Entry 7X7N (electron microscopy, 4.47 A resolution (low resolution: residue-level contacts below are approximate; hydrogen-bond / salt-bridge calls are withheld)); this record covers chains C and F of the 9 polymer chains in the assembly.

Chain C:
Protein: Spike glycoprotein
Source organism: Severe acute respiratory syndrome coronavirus 2
UniProt: P0DTC2 (SPIKE_SARS2); residues 1-1208 here = UniProt positions 1-1208
Chain sequence (1288 residues; each row starts with the number of its first residue):
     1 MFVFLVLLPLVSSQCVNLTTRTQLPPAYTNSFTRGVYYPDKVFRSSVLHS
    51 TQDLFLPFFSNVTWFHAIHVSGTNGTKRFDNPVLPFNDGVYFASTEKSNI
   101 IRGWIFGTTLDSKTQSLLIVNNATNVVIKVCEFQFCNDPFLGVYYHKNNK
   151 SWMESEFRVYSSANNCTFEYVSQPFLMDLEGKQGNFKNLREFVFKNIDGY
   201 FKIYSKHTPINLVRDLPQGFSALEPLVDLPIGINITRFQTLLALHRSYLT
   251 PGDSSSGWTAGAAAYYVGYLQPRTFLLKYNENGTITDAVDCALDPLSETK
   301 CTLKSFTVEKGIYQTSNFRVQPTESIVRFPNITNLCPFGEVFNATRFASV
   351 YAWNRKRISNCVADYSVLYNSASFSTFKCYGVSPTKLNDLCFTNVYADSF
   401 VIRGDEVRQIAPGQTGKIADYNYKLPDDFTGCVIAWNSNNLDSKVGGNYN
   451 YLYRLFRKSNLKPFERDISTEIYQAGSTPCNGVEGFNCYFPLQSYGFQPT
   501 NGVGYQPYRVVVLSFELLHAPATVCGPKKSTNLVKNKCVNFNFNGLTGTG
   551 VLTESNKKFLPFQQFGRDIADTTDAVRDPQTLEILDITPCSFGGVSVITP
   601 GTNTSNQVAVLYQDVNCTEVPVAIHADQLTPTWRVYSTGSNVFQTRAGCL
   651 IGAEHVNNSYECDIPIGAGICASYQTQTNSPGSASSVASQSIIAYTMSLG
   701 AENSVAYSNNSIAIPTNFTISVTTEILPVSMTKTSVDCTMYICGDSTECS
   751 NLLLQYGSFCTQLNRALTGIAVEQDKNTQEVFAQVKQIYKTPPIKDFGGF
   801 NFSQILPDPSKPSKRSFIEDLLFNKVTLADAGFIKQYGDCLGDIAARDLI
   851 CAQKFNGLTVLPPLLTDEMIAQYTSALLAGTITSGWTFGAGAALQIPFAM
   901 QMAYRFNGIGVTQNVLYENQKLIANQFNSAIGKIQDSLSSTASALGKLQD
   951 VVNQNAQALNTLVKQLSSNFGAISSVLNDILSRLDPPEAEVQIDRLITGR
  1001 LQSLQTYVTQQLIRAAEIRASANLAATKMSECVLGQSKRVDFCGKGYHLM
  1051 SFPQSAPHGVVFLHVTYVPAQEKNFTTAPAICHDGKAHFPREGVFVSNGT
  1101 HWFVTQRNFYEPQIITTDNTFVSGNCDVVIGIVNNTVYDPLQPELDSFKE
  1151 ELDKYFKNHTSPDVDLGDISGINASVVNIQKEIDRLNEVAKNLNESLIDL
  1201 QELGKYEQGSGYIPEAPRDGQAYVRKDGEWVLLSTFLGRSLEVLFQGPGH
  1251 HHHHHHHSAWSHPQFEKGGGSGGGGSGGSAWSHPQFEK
Not modelled in the structure: 1-25, 67-78, 142-152, 178-185, 247-260, 629-637, 676-689, 829-851, 1150-1288
Sequence notes: engineered mutation G682 (Arg in P0DTC2), S683 (Arg in P0DTC2), S685 (Arg in P0DTC2), P986 (Lys in P0DTC2), P987 (Val in P0DTC2); expression tag (1209-1288)
Cystine bridges: C131-C166, C291-C301, C336-C361, C379-C432, C391-C525, C480-C488, C538-C590, C617-C649, C662-C671, C738-C760, C743-C749, C1032-C1043, C1082-C1126
Glycans and other covalent adducts: N-acetylglucosamine (NAG) linked to N61, N165, N234, N282, N331, N343, N603, N616, N657, N709, N801, N1074, N1098
UniProt features mapped onto this chain:
  - region: N280 to C301 (Putative superantigen), R403 to D405 (Integrin-binding motif), N448 to F456 (Immunodominant HLA epitope recognized by the CD8+), P681, A684 (Putative superantigen), S816 to Y837 (Fusion peptide 1), K835 to F855 (Fusion peptide 2), D1163 to E1202 (Heptad repeat 2)
  - site: R815, S816 (Cleavage)
  - glycosylation: N17 (N-linked (GlcNAc...) (complex) asparagine), N61 (N-linked (GlcNAc...) (hybrid) asparagine), N74 (N-linked (GlcNAc...) (complex) asparagine), N122 (N-linked (GlcNAc...) (hybrid) asparagine), N149 (N-linked (GlcNAc...) (complex) asparagine), N165 (N-linked (GlcNAc...) (complex) asparagine), N234 (N-linked (GlcNAc...) (high mannose) asparagine), N282 (N-linked (GlcNAc...) (complex) asparagine), T323 (O-linked (GalNAc) threonine), S325 (O-linked (HexNAc...) serine), N331 (N-linked (GlcNAc...) (complex) asparagine), N343 (N-linked (GlcNAc...) (complex) asparagine), N603 (N-linked (GlcNAc...) (hybrid) asparagine), N616 (N-linked (GlcNAc...) (complex) asparagine), N657 (N-linked (GlcNAc...) (complex) asparagine), T676 (O-linked (GlcNAc...) threonine), T678 (O-linked (GlcNAc...) threonine), N709 (N-linked (GlcNAc...) (high mannose) asparagine), N717 (N-linked (GlcNAc...) (hybrid) asparagine), N801 (N-linked (GlcNAc...) (hybrid) asparagine) and 6 more in UniProt

Chain F:
Protein: Synthetic peptide SIH-5
Chain sequence (38 residues; row label = number of the first residue in the row):
     1 DKEWILQKIYEIMRLLDELADAEASMRVSDLIYEFMKK
Modified / non-standard residues: A20 (D-alanine; DAL); A22 (alpha-aminoisobutyric acid; AIB)

How chain C and chain F interact:
Pairs across the interface (43; chain C residue first):
  R403(C) with M26(F); D30(F)
  G404(C) with R27(F)
  D405(C) with D30(F)
  Q414(C) with K38(F)
  T415(C) with K37(F)
  K417(C) with S29(F); D30(F); Y33(F)
  Y449(C) with D17(F)
  Y453(C) with Y33(F)
  R454(C) with Y33(F)
  L455(C) with Y33(F); M36(F); K37(F)
  F456(C) with L6(F); M36(F)
  R457(C) with K37(F)
  E484(C) with Y10(F)
  G485(C) with Q7(F)
  F486(C) with E3(F); Q7(F)
  N487(C) with E3(F)
  Y489(C) with L6(F); Q7(F); Y10(F); E11(F)
  F490(C) with Y10(F)
  Q493(C) with M26(F)
  S494(C) with M26(F)
  Y495(C) with M26(F)
  G496(C) with A22(F); M26(F)
  Q498(C) with A22(F)
  N501(C) with E23(F)
  G504(C) with E23(F)
  Y505(C) with E23(F); A24(F); R27(F); V28(F)
  Q506(C) with E23(F); R27(F)
  Y508(C) with R27(F)
Interface residues without a listed pair, chain C (33 interface residues in all): Q409, D420, P491, T500, G502
Interface residues without a listed pair, chain F (20 interface residues in all): R14, E34

Summary:
The interface between chain C and chain F involves 33 residues on one side and 20 on the other. Covalently
linked N-acetylglucosamine: at N61(C), N165(C), N234(C), N282(C), N331(C) and N343(C) and 7 more.
Chain C is Spike glycoprotein (Severe acute respiratory syndrome coronavirus 2) and chain F is Synthetic
peptide SIH-5; the structure, 3D model of the 3-RBD up single trimeric spike protein of SARS-CoV2 in the
presence of ..., was determined by electron microscopy.
